8K4A - chains B and E of the 17 polymer chains in the assembly; structure by electron microscopy, 2.64 A resolution.

== Chain B ==
Name: VP2
Organism: Banna virus
UniProtKB: Q9INH3 (Q9INH3_9REOV); numbering as in UniProt (aligned over 1-955)
Chain sequence (955 residues; row label = number of the first residue in the row):
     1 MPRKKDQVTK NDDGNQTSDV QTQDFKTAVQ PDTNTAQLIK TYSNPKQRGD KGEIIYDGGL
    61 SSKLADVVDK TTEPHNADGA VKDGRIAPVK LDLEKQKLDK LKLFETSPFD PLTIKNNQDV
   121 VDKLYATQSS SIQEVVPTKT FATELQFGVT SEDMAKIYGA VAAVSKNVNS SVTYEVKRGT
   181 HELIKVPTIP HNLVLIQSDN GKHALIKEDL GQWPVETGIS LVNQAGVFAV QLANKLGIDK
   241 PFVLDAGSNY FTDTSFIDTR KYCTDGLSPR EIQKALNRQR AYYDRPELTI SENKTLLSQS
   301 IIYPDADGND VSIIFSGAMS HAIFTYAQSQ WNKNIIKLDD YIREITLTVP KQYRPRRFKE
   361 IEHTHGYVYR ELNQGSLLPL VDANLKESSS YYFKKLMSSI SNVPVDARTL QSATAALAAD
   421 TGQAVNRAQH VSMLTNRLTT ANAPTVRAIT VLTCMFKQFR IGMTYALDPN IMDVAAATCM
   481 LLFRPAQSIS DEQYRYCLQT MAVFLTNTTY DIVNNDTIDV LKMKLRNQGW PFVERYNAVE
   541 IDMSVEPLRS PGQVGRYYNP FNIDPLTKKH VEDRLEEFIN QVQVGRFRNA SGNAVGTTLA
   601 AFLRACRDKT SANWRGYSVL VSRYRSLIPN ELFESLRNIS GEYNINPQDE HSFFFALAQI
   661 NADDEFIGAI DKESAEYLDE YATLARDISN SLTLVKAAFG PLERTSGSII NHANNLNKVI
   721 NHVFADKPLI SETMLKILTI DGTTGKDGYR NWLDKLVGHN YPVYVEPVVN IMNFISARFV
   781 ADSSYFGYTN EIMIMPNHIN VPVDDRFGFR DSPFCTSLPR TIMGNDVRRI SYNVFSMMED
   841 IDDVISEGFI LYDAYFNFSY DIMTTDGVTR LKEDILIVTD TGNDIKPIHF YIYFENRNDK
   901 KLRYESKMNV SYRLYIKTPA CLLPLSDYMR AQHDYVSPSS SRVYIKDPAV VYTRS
Disordered / not traced: 1-19, 404-429
Construct notes: conflict Lys97 (Arg in Q9INH3)

== Chain E ==
Name: VP8
Organism: Banna virus
UniProtKB: W0G587 (W0G587_9REOV); residue numbers follow UniProt; this construct covers 1-302
Chain sequence (302 residues; row label = number of the first residue in the row):
     1 MANRATSAFL DNPHPVGVNY VDEGSRQFVA VAELLASKLI DSSRESDESN SDVPFVQAYS
    61 KFADDNPRHL RVKTGGKMAN ALTNVIRSYY SINAPAIVPQ VEIDRLASKA TVSGDMYNSY
   121 AIFNSVPIVE VLSPARTTVS IVGSDRADVT MLNTGAGAAN ITFNFGQIAE TVILKGSVPF
   181 QLARLNQPMP AARFTYKLRP LDGPFIVVLP VGNPLVISAT AATRIQVPLA FNKALVESGF
   241 QTAMNDGLFD IQNVNYYSSF DEFIISQYHA QDGINRVSTC VILGLALQAY DQMRRALPVR
   301 RV
Disordered / not traced: 1, 300-302
Construct notes: conflict Arg136 (Gln in W0G587), Leu185 (Met in W0G587), Ser266 (Ala in W0G587)

== How chain B and chain E interact ==
Residue-residue contacts (10; chain B residue first):
  Arg828(B) - Arg105(E)
  Ser831(B) - Asp64(E)
  Asn833(B) - Ser60(E)  hydrogen bond
  Val834(B) - Ser60(E)
  Val834(B) - Asp64(E)
  Met837(B) - Gln57(E)
  Met837(B) - Lys61(E)
  Asp840(B) - Ser108(E)  hydrogen bond
  Tyr852(B) - Asp64(E)
  Tyr852(B) - Asp65(E)  hydrogen bond
Other interface residues (no listed pair), chain B (8 interface residues in all): Asp853
Other interface residues (no listed pair), chain E (8 interface residues in all): Asn66

== In short ==
The chain B/chain E interface involves 8 residues from each chain; the contacts include 3 hydrogen bonds.
Polar pairs include Asn833(B)-Ser60(E), Asp840(B)-Ser108(E) and Tyr852(B)-Asp65(E).
Here chain B is VP2 and chain E is VP8, both from Banna virus. Entry 8K4A (Structure of Banna virus core) was
determined by electron microscopy, deposited together with 8K42, 8K43 and 8K49.
